6J6I - chains B and C of the 7 polymer chains in the assembly; structure by electron microscopy, 3.70 A resolution.

[Chain B]
Protein: Protein kinase superfamily protein
Organism: Arabidopsis thaliana
Reference sequence: Q9SVY5 (Q9SVY5_ARATH); residue numbers follow UniProt; this construct covers 1-351
Sequence (351 residues; each row starts with the number of its first residue):
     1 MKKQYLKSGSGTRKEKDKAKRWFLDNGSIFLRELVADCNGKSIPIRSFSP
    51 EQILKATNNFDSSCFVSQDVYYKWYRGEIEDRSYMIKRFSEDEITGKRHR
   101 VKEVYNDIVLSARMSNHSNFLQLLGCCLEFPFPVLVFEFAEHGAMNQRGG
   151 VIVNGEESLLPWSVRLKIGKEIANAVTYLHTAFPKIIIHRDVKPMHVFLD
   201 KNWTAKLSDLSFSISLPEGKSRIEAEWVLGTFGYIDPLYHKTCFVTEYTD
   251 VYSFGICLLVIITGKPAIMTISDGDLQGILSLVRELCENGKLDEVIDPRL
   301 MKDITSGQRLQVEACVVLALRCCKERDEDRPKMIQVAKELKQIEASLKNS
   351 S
Unresolved in the structure: 1-16, 155-158, 348-351
Small-molecule neighbours:
  - uridine-5'-monophosphate (U5P), molecule 1: Asp-69, Val-70, Lys-193, Phe-212, Gly-230, Thr-231
  - uridine-5'-monophosphate (U5P), molecule 2: Lys-97, His-99, Arg-100, Trp-227

[Chain C]
Protein: Disease resistance RPP13-like protein 4
Organism: Arabidopsis thaliana
Reference sequence: Q38834 (R13L4_ARATH); residues 1-852 here = UniProt positions 1-852
Sequence (852 residues; each row starts with the number of its first residue):
     1 MVDAVVTVFLEKTLNILEEKGRTVSDYRKQLEDLQSELKYMQSFLKDAER
    51 QKRTNETLRTLVADLRELVYEAEDILVDCQLADGDDGNEQRSSNAWLSRL
   101 HPARVPLQYKKSKRLQEINERITKIKSQVEPYFEFITPSNVGRDNGTDRW
   151 SSPVYDHTQVVGLEGDKRKIKEWLFRSNDSQLLIMAFVGMGGLGKTTIAQ
   201 EVFNDKEIEHRFERRIWVSVSQTFTEEQIMRSILRNLGDASVGDDIGTLL
   251 RKIQQYLLGKRYLIVMDDVWDKNLSWWDKIYQGLPRGQGGSVIVTTRSES
   301 VAKRVQARDDKTHRPELLSPDNSWLLFCNVAFAANDGTCERPELEDVGKE
   351 IVTKCKGLPLTIKAVGGLLLCKDHVYHEWRRIAEHFQDELRGNTSETDNV
   401 MSSLQLSYDELPSHLKSCILTLSLYPEDCVIPKQQLVHGWIGEGFVMWRN
   451 GRSATESGEDCFSGLTNRCLIEVVDKTYSGTIITCKIHDMVRDLVIDIAK
   501 KDSFSNPEGLNCRHLGISGNFDEKQIKVNHKLRGVVSTTKTGEVNKLNSD
   551 LAKKFTDCKYLRVLDISKSIFDAPLSEILDEIASLQHLACLSLSNTHPLI
   601 QFPRSMEDLHNLQILDASYCQNLKQLQPCIVLFKKLLVLDMTNCGSLECF
   651 PKGIGSLVKLEVLLGFKPARSNNGCKLSEVKNLTNLRKLGLSLTRGDQIE
   701 EEELDSLINLSKLMSISINCYDSYGDDLITKIDALTPPHQLHELSLQFYP
   751 GKSSPSWLSPHKLPMLRYMSICSGNLVKMQEPFWGNENTHWRIEGLMLSS
   801 LSDLDMDWEVLQQSMPYLRTVTANWCPELESFAIEDVGFRGGVWMKTPLH
   851 RT
Unresolved in the structure: 1-22, 81-106, 139-147, 848-852
Small-molecule neighbours: 2'-deoxyadenosine 5'-triphosphate (DTP): Arg-149, Gln-159, Val-160, Val-161, Leu-163, Met-190, Gly-191, Gly-192, Leu-193, Gly-194, Lys-195, Thr-196, Thr-197, Arg-297, Leu-326, Pro-359, Leu-360, Lys-363

[Chain B / chain C interface]
Pairs across the interface (54):
  Phe-23(B) / His-597(C)  hydrogen bond (backbone-side chain)
  Phe-23(B) / Ile-600(C)  hydrophobic
  Phe-23(B) / Asn-622(C)
  Leu-24(B) / Asp-572(C)
  Leu-24(B) / His-597(C)
  Gly-27(B) / His-597(C)
  Ser-28(B) / Ile-570(C)
  Ser-28(B) / His-597(C)  hydrogen bond (backbone-side chain)
  Leu-31(B) / Asn-595(C)
  Leu-31(B) / Thr-596(C)
  Leu-31(B) / His-597(C)
  Arg-32(B) / Ile-570(C)
  Val-35(B) / Gly-542(C)
  Val-35(B) / Val-544(C)  hydrophobic
  Val-35(B) / Lys-568(C)
  Ala-36(B) / Gly-542(C)
  Asn-39(B) / Thr-541(C)
  Asn-39(B) / Lys-568(C)  hydrogen bond
  Gly-40(B) / Tyr-619(C)
  Lys-41(B) / Tyr-619(C)
  Ser-42(B) / Tyr-619(C)
  Ser-42(B) / Asn-643(C)
  Ile-43(B) / Gln-621(C)
  Ile-43(B) / Tyr-721(C)
  Pro-44(B) / Gln-621(C)
  Pro-44(B) / Asn-643(C)
  Ile-45(B) / Gln-621(C)  hydrogen bond (backbone-side chain)
  Ile-45(B) / Gly-645(C)
  Ile-45(B) / Ser-646(C)  hydrogen bond (backbone-backbone)
  Arg-46(B) / Ser-646(C)
  Ser-47(B) / Ser-646(C)
  Asp-81(B) / Arg-695(C)  salt bridge
  Asp-81(B) / Tyr-724(C)  hydrogen bond (backbone-side chain)
  Arg-82(B) / Asp-722(C)  salt bridge
  Arg-82(B) / Ser-723(C)  hydrogen bond (side chain-backbone)
  Arg-82(B) / Tyr-724(C)
  Ser-115(B) / Tyr-721(C)
  Asn-116(B) / Ser-773(C)  hydrogen bond (backbone-side chain)
  Asn-116(B) / Ser-800(C)  hydrogen bond (backbone-side chain)
  Ser-118(B) / Ser-802(C)
  Gln-122(B) / Tyr-721(C)
  Leu-123(B) / Tyr-721(C)  hydrogen bond (backbone-side chain)
  Leu-124(B) / Asp-722(C)
  Asn-174(B) / Phe-839(C)
  Thr-177(B) / Phe-839(C)
  Tyr-178(B) / Trp-825(C)  hydrophobic
  Thr-181(B) / Trp-825(C)
  Thr-181(B) / Arg-840(C)
  Ala-182(B) / Trp-825(C)  hydrophobic
  Ile-334(B) / Phe-839(C)  hydrophobic
  Ala-337(B) / Phe-839(C)  hydrophobic
  Lys-338(B) / Phe-839(C)
  Lys-341(B) / Pro-827(C)  hydrogen bond (side chain-backbone)
  Lys-341(B) / Glu-830(C)
Other interface residues (no listed pair), chain B (36 interface residues in all): Asp-25, His-117
Other interface residues (no listed pair), chain C (36 interface residues in all): Glu-543, Ser-569, Pro-574, Lys-624, Asn-719, Phe-748, Glu-828

[In short]
Chain B and chain C each contribute 36 residues to their interface, with 11 hydrogen bonds and 2 salt bridges.
Among the polar pairs are Asp-81(B)/Arg-695(C), Arg-82(B)/Asp-722(C) and Phe-23(B)/His-597(C). Chain B binds
uridine-5'-monophosphate. Bound to chain C: 2'-deoxyadenosine 5'-triphosphate.
Here chain B is Protein kinase superfamily protein and chain C is Disease resistance RPP13-like protein 4,
both from Arabidopsis thaliana. Entry 6J6I (Reconstitution and structure of a plant NLR resistosome conferring
immunity) was determined by electron microscopy, deposited together with 6J5T.
